PDB entry 7KMX | electron microscopy, 3.20 A resolution | chains d and A of the 14 polymer chains in the assembly

[Chain d]
Name: Minor capsid protein
Organism: Vibrio phage XM1
Sequence (160 residues; row label = number of the first residue in the row):
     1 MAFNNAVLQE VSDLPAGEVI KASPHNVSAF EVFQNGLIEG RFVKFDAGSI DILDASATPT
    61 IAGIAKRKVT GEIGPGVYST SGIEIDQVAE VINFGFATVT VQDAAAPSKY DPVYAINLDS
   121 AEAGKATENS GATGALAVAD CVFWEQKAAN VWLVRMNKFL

[Chain A]
Name: Major capsid protein
Organism: Vibrio phage XM1
Sequence (324 residues; each row starts with the number of its first residue):
     1 MKKDLKFIKS VYDLKSFSDK AAFAKKTFKD EGGIILARNL EHVSSEIFTQ EFAGLTFLQG
    61 GIVVNNEGGY ATSVTKLKLK AEGGFRESGN DTNTTGKITL SGESDSIPVF TLEGESDWSE
   121 IELKQAELQN VNLPSRYFEA HAELYNRKID ELGYLGQTRT DGTQKTLGLL NYGFVASGAG
   181 DTAANLSGDN LYQAIADLIT DQWAGVFNVE TYKADRVVMP DTVYNICAKK ILNSNGSEMS
   241 VLRALMTNFP TVTFGLTTKA RDVGGTSRTT AYSSNRRAMQ MRIPTPLNVS SVDQRGFKYY
   301 VESYFGVAGL DVIEDTAGRH LTGL
Disordered / not traced: 1-30

[Chain d / chain A interface]
Pairs across the interface (28; chain d residue first):
  Pro15(d) with Glu31(A)
  Glu39(d) with Gly32(A)
  Arg67(d) with Glu31(A); Gly32(A)
  Lys68(d) with Gly32(A); Gly33(A)
  Val69(d) with Gly33(A); Ile34(A), hydrogen bond (backbone-backbone)
  Thr70(d) with Ile35(A); Leu40(A)
  Gly71(d) with Ile34(A); Ile35(A), hydrogen bond (backbone-backbone); Leu40(A)
  Glu72(d) with Gly32(A); Gly33(A); Ile35(A); Leu40(A)
  Ile73(d) with Gly33(A); Ile34(A); Ile35(A), hydrogen bond (backbone-backbone); Leu36(A)
  Gly74(d) with Glu31(A); Gly32(A)
  Pro75(d) with Glu31(A)
  Gly76(d) with Glu31(A), hydrogen bond (backbone-side chain)
  Ile83(d) with Ala37(A); Arg38(A); Glu41(A)
Also at the interface, not in a pair above, chain d (14 interface residues in all): Glu84

[Overview]
14 residues of chain d and 10 residues of chain A are in contact; the contacts include 4 hydrogen bonds. Polar
contacts include Gly76(d)-Glu31(A), Val69(d)-Ile34(A) and Gly71(d)-Ile35(A).
Chain d is Minor capsid protein and chain A is Major capsid protein, both from Vibrio phage XM1; the
structure, The capsid of Myoviridae Phage XM1, was determined by electron microscopy (same publication as
7KJK, 7KLN and 7KH1).
